Entry 8P4T (electron microscopy, 2.96 A resolution); this record covers chains a and b of the 9 polymer chains in the assembly.

[Chain a (and b)]
Protein: Glycoprotein
From: Mammarenavirus lujoense
Notes: chain b of this document is another copy of the same molecule, construct and numbering; everything in this record applies to it too
Reference sequence: C5ILC1 (C5ILC1_9VIRU); residues 222-454 here = UniProt positions 222-454
Amino-acid sequence (247 residues; row label = number of the first residue in the row):
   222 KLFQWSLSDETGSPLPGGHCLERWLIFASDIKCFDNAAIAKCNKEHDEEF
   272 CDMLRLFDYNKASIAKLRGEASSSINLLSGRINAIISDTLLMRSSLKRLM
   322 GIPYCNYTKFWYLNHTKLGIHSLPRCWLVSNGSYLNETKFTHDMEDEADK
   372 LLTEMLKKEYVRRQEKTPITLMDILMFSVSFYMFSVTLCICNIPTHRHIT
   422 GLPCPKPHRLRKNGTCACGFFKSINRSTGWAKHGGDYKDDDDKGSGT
Disordered / not traced: 230-239, 410-468
Cystine bridges: C241-C254, C263-C272, C326-C347
Covalently attached groups: N-acetylglucosamine (NAG) linked to N327, N335, N352, N357
Differences from the reference sequence: expression tag (455-468)
Residues lining bound ligands:
  - N-acetylglucosamine (NAG; 2-acetamido-2-deoxy-beta-D-glucopyranose), molecule 1: E243, R244, I247
  - N-acetylglucosamine (NAG), molecule 2: I285, R289, A292, S295
From the paper describing this entry:
  - self-association interface (contacts with another copy of this molecule); pairs are residue here / residue on that copy: T374-E386, K378-E386, Y381-Q385, Y381-I390, Y381

[How chain a and chain b interact]
Residue-residue contacts - 44 pairs, chain a then chain b:
  T310(a) - N304(b)
  M313(a) - G301(b)
  M313(a) - R302(b)
  M313(a) - N304(b)
  M313(a) - A305(b)
  R314(a) - W226(b)
  R314(a) - A305(b)
  L317(a) - W226(b)  hydrophobic
  L317(a) - Y280(b)  hydrophobic
  L317(a) - L298(b)
  L317(a) - I306(b)  hydrophobic
  K318(a) - Q225(b)
  K318(a) - W226(b)
  L320(a) - L298(b)  hydrophobic
  L320(a) - R302(b)
  M321(a) - Y280(b)  hydrophobic
  M321(a) - A283(b)
  M321(a) - S284(b)
  M321(a) - K287(b)
  G322(a) - K287(b)
  I323(a) - W226(b)
  I323(a) - L228(b)  hydrophobic
  D364(a) - K222(b)  salt bridge
  T374(a) - E386(b)
  T374(a) - K387(b)
  L377(a) - Q385(b)
  L377(a) - E386(b)
  L377(a) - T388(b)
  L377(a) - P389(b)
  K378(a) - Q385(b)
  K378(a) - E386(b)  salt bridge
  E380(a) - I390(b)
  Y381(a) - Q385(b)
  Y381(a) - T388(b)
  Y381(a) - I390(b)  hydrophobic
  Y381(a) - M393(b)
  R384(a) - I390(b)
  R384(a) - D394(b)  salt bridge
  Q385(a) - Q385(b)
  L396(a) - M397(b)  hydrophobic
  V400(a) - V400(b)  hydrophobic
  Y403(a) - Y403(b)
  Y403(a) - M404(b)
  Y403(a) - V407(b)
Other interface residues (no listed pair), chain a (26 interface residues in all): D309, S316, P324, L373, M393, V407
Other interface residues (no listed pair), chain b (29 interface residues in all): L288, I303

[Overview]
Chain a and chain b form an interface of 26 and 29 residues respectively, with 3 salt bridges. Polar contacts
include D364(a)-K222(b), K378(a)-E386(b) and R384(a)-D394(b). Chain a binds N-acetylglucosamine.
N-acetylglucosamine is covalently linked to N327(a), N335(a), N352(a) and N357(a). The paper reports a
self-association interface involving T374(a), K378(a) and Y381(a) among others.
Chain a and chain b are both Glycoprotein (Mammarenavirus lujoense); the structure, The spike complex of the
Lujo Virus, was determined by electron microscopy.
